8YNA - chains B and C of the 5 polymer chains in the assembly; structure by electron microscopy, 2.63 A resolution.

# Chain B
Molecule: Guanine nucleotide-binding protein G(I)/G(S)/G(T) subunit beta-1
Organism: Homo sapiens
UniProt: P62873 (GBB1_HUMAN); residue numbers follow UniProt; this construct covers 2-340
Sequence (376 residues; row label = number of the first residue in the row; numbers below 1 keep their minus sign (Met-9 is residue -9)):
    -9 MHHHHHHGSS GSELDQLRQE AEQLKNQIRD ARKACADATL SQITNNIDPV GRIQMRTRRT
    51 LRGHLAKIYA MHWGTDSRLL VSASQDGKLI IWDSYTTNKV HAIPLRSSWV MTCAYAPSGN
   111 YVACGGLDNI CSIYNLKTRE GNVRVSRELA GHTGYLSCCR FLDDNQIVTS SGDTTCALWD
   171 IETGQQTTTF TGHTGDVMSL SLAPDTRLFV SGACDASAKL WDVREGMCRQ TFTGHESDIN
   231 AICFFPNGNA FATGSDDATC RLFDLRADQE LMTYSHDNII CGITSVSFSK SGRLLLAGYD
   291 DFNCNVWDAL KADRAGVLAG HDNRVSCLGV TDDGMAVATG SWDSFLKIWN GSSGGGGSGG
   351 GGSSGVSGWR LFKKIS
Disordered / not traced: -9 to 1, 344-366
Construct notes: initiating methionine (-9); expression tag (-8 to 1, 341-366)
Curated features (UniProtKB/Swiss-Prot):
  - modified residue: Ser2 (N-acetylserine), His266 (Phosphohistidine)
  - natural variant: Leu30 (L30F: In MRD42; uncertain significance), Arg52 (R52G: In MRD42), Gly64 (G64V: In MRD42), Asp76 (D76E: In MRD42; D76G: In MRD42), Gly77 (G77S: In MRD42), Lys78 (K78R: In MRD42), Ile80 (I80N: In MRD42; I80T: In MRD42), His91 (H91R: In MRD42; uncertain significance), Ala92 (A92T: In MRD42), Pro94 (P94S: In MRD42), Leu95 (L95P: In MRD42), Arg96 (R96L: In MRD42), 5 further natural variant entries in UniProt

# Chain C
Molecule: Guanine nucleotide-binding protein G(I)/G(S)/G(O) subunit gamma-2
Organism: Homo sapiens
UniProt: P59768 (GBG2_HUMAN); residues 1-71 here = UniProt positions 1-71
Sequence (71 residues; each row starts with the number of its first residue):
     1 MASNNTASIA QARKLVEQLK MEANIDRIKV SKAAADLMAY CEAHAKEDPL LTPVPASENP
    61 FREKKFFCAI L
Disordered / not traced: 1-5, 63-71
Curated features (UniProtKB/Swiss-Prot):
  - modified residue: Ala2 (N-acetylalanine), Cys68 (Cysteine methyl ester)
  - lipidation: Cys68 (S-geranylgeranyl cysteine)

# How chain B and chain C interact
Residue-residue contacts (94):
  Glu3(B) - Ile9(C)
  Glu3(B) - Arg13(C)  salt bridge
  Leu4(B) - Ser8(C)
  Leu4(B) - Ile9(C)
  Leu4(B) - Ala12(C)  hydrophobic
  Leu7(B) - Ile9(C)  hydrophobic
  Leu7(B) - Ala12(C)  hydrophobic
  Leu7(B) - Arg13(C)
  Leu7(B) - Val16(C)
  Glu10(B) - Val16(C)
  Glu10(B) - Lys20(C)
  Ala11(B) - Leu19(C)
  Leu14(B) - Val16(C)
  Leu14(B) - Leu19(C)  hydrophobic
  Leu14(B) - Lys20(C)
  Ile18(B) - Leu19(C)
  Ile18(B) - Ala23(C)  hydrophobic
  Ile18(B) - Arg27(C)
  Ala21(B) - Arg27(C)
  Arg22(B) - Arg27(C)
  Ala24(B) - Lys29(C)  hydrogen bond (backbone-side chain)
  Cys25(B) - Ile28(C)
  Cys25(B) - Lys29(C)
  Cys25(B) - Val30(C)  hydrogen bond (backbone-backbone)
  Ala26(B) - Val30(C)  hydrophobic
  Asp27(B) - Lys29(C)
  Asp27(B) - Val30(C)  hydrogen bond (side chain-backbone)
  Asp27(B) - Ser31(C)  hydrogen bond
  Ala28(B) - Val30(C)
  Ala28(B) - Ser31(C)
  Leu30(B) - Ala34(C)  hydrophobic
  Ile33(B) - Ala34(C)  hydrophobic
  Ile33(B) - Met38(C)
  Thr34(B) - Met38(C)
  Ile37(B) - Met38(C)  hydrophobic
  Val40(B) - Leu51(C)  hydrophobic
  Met45(B) - Leu50(C)  hydrophobic
  Arg48(B) - Phe61(C)
  Arg49(B) - Pro60(C)
  Arg49(B) - Phe61(C)  hydrogen bond (side chain-backbone)
  Arg49(B) - Arg62(C)  hydrogen bond (side chain-backbone)
  Ser84(B) - Phe61(C)
  Tyr85(B) - Pro60(C)
  Tyr85(B) - Phe61(C)  hydrophobic
  Cys218(B) - Gln18(C)  hydrogen bond (backbone-side chain)
  Cys218(B) - Glu22(C)
  Arg219(B) - Glu22(C)
  Gln220(B) - Ile25(C)
  Thr221(B) - Glu22(C)  hydrogen bond
  Phe235(B) - Leu37(C)  hydrophobic
  Phe235(B) - Tyr40(C)  hydrophobic
  Phe235(B) - Cys41(C)  hydrophobic
  Pro236(B) - Tyr40(C)  hydrophobic
  Asn237(B) - Tyr40(C)
  Asp254(B) - Ala33(C)
  Arg256(B) - Asp26(C)
  Arg256(B) - Arg27(C)
  Arg256(B) - Ile28(C)  hydrogen bond (backbone-backbone)
  Arg256(B) - Asp36(C)  salt bridge
  Ala257(B) - Ile28(C)
  Asp258(B) - Ile25(C)
  Asp258(B) - Arg27(C)  salt bridge
  Gln259(B) - Val30(C)
  Leu261(B) - Val30(C)  hydrophobic
  Leu261(B) - Leu37(C)  hydrophobic
  Ser279(B) - Asp48(C)  hydrogen bond
  Lys280(B) - Glu47(C)
  Lys280(B) - Asp48(C)  hydrogen bond (backbone-side chain)
  Ser281(B) - Tyr40(C)
  Ser281(B) - Cys41(C)
  Ser281(B) - His44(C)
  Ser281(B) - Asp48(C)  hydrogen bond
  Gly282(B) - Cys41(C)
  Arg283(B) - Cys41(C)
  Arg283(B) - Leu51(C)
  Leu284(B) - Leu51(C)  hydrophobic
  Leu300(B) - Cys41(C)  hydrophobic
  Val320(B) - Leu50(C)  hydrophobic
  Asp323(B) - Pro49(C)
  Gly324(B) - Pro49(C)
  Gly324(B) - Leu50(C)
  Met325(B) - Pro49(C)  hydrophobic
  Met325(B) - Leu50(C)
  Met325(B) - Pro60(C)
  Ala326(B) - Phe61(C)  hydrophobic
  Ile338(B) - Phe61(C)  hydrophobic
  Asn340(B) - Asn59(C)  hydrogen bond
  Asn340(B) - Phe61(C)
  Gly341(B) - Pro53(C)
  Gly341(B) - Asn59(C)
  Ser342(B) - Pro53(C)
  Ser343(B) - Pro53(C)  hydrogen bond (side chain-backbone)
  Ser343(B) - Val54(C)  hydrogen bond (side chain-backbone)
  Ser343(B) - Pro55(C)
Also at the interface, not in a pair above, chain B (64 interface residues in all): Lys15, Gln17, Ile43, Trp63, Ser67, Thr181, Ala240, Leu252, Val327, Trp339
Also at the interface, not in a pair above, chain C (41 interface residues in all): Lys14, Ala35, Ala45, Glu58

# Summary
Chain B and chain C form an interface of 64 and 41 residues respectively, with 15 hydrogen bonds and 3 salt
bridges. Among the polar pairs are Glu3(B)-Arg13(C), Arg256(B)-Asp36(C) and Asp258(B)-Arg27(C).
Here chain B is Guanine nucleotide-binding protein G(I)/G(S)/G(T) subunit beta-1 and chain C is Guanine
nucleotide-binding protein G(I)/G(S)/G(O) subunit gamma-2, both from Homo sapiens. Entry 8YNA (Cryo-EM
structure of histamine H4 receptor in complex with immepip and Gi) was determined by electron microscopy,
deposited together with 8YN2, 8YN3, 8YN4, 8YN5, 8YN6, 8YN7, 8YN8 and 8YN9.
